5U0J - chains A and B; structure by X-ray diffraction, 1.72 A resolution.

Chain A (and B):
Protein: Glutaminase kidney isoform, mitochondrial
Organism: Homo sapiens
Notes: EC 3.5.1.2; chain B of this document is another copy of the same molecule, construct and numbering; everything in this record applies to it too
UniProt: O94925 (GLSK_HUMAN); residue numbers follow UniProt; this construct covers 551-669
Sequence (140 residues; each row starts with the number of its first residue):
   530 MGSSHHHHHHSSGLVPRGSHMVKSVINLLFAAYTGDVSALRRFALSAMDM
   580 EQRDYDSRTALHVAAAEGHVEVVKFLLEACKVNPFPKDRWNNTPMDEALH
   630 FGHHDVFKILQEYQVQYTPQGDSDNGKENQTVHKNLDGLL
Not modelled in the structure: 530-552, 643-669
Differences from the reference sequence: initiating methionine (530); expression tag (531-550)
Metal / ion sites: Na+ site 1 near Y562 (its only coordinating residue here); Na+ site 2 near G597 (its only coordinating residue here)

Chain A / chain B interface:
Pairs across the interface - 38 pairs, chain A then chain B:
  V554(A) - I555(B)  hydrophobic
  I555(A) - I555(B)  hydrophobic
  L558(A) - Y584(B)
  F559(A) - V554(B)  hydrophobic
  F559(A) - D583(B)
  F559(A) - Y584(B)  hydrophobic
  Y562(A) - Y584(B)
  Y562(A) - R618(B)
  D583(A) - F559(B)
  D583(A) - Y584(B)  hydrogen bond
  Y584(A) - I555(B)
  Y584(A) - L558(B)
  Y584(A) - F559(B)  hydrophobic
  Y584(A) - Y562(B)
  Y584(A) - D583(B)  hydrogen bond
  Y584(A) - Y584(B)
  Y584(A) - V592(B)  hydrophobic
  D585(A) - R587(B)  salt bridge
  R587(A) - D585(B)  salt bridge
  R587(A) - R618(B)
  R587(A) - W619(B)
  V592(A) - Y584(B)  hydrophobic
  V592(A) - D585(B)
  A595(A) - R618(B)
  E596(A) - R618(B)  salt bridge
  R618(A) - Y562(B)
  R618(A) - R587(B)
  R618(A) - A595(B)
  R618(A) - E596(B)  salt bridge
  R618(A) - E626(B)
  R618(A) - F630(B)
  W619(A) - R587(B)
  W619(A) - W619(B)  hydrophobic
  W619(A) - E626(B)  hydrogen bond
  W619(A) - H629(B)
  E626(A) - W619(B)  hydrogen bond
  F630(A) - R618(B)
  F630(A) - W619(B)
Interface residues without a listed pair, chain A (18 interface residues in all): R582, H629
Interface residues without a listed pair, chain B (18 interface residues in all): R582

Summary:
Chain A and chain B each contribute 18 residues to their interface, with 4 hydrogen bonds and 4 salt bridges.
Polar contacts include D585(A)-R587(B), E596(A)-R618(B) and D583(A)-Y584(B).
Both chains are Glutaminase kidney isoform, mitochondrial (Homo sapiens). Entry 5U0J (C-terminal ankyrin
repeats from human kidney-type glutaminase (KGA) - monoclinic crystal form) was determined by X-ray
diffraction, deposited together with 5U0I, 5U0K and 5UQE.
